Entry 3AXZ (X-ray diffraction, 2.25 A resolution); this record covers chain A.

== Chain A ==
Name: tRNA (guanine-N(1)-)-methyltransferase
Organism: Haemophilus influenzae
Notes: EC 2.1.1.31
UniProtKB: P43912 (TRMD_HAEIN); residues 1-246 here = UniProt positions 1-246
Amino-acid sequence (266 residues; each row starts with the number of its first residue; numbers below 1 keep their minus sign (Met-19 is residue -19)):
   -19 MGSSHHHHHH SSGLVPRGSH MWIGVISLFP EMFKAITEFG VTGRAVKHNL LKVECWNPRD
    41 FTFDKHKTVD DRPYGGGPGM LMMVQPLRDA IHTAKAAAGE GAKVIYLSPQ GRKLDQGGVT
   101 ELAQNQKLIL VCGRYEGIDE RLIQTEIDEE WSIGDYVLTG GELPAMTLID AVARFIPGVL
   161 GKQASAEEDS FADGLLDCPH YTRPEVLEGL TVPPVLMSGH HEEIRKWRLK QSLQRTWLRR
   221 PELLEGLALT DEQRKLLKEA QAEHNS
Unresolved in the structure: -19 to -6, 161-171
Differences from the reference sequence: expression tag (-19 to 0)
Residues lining bound ligands: adenosine (ADN): Tyr86, Leu87, Ser88, Pro89, Gly113, Arg114, Tyr115, Gly117, Trp131, Ser132, Ile133, Gly134, Tyr136, Val137, Leu138, Thr139, Gly140, Gly141, Pro144
Swiss-Prot annotation at these positions:
  - active site: Asp169 (Proton acceptor)
  - binding site (S-adenosyl-L-methionine): Tyr86, Gly113, Ile133 to Leu138
What the authors report for this chain:
  - binding site for adenosine: Tyr86, Leu87, Ile133, Gly134, Tyr136, Leu138, Gly140, Gly141
  - conformationally variable residues: Asp177, His180

== Overview ==
Chain A binds adenosine. From UniProt: active-site residue Asp169 and 8 S-adenosyl-L-methionine-binding
residues. The paper reports a binding site for adenosine at Tyr86, Leu87 and Ile133 among others;
conformational variability at Asp177 and His180.
Chain A is tRNA (guanine-N(1)-)-methyltransferase (Haemophilus influenzae); the structure, Crystal structure
of Haemophilus influenzae TrmD in complex with adenosine, was determined by X-ray diffraction (same
publication as 3AY0).
